PDB entry 5TH9 | X-ray diffraction, 3.00 A resolution | chains L and A of the 3 polymer chains in the assembly

[Chain L]
Name: GS-5745 Fab light chain
Source organism: Oryctolagus cuniculus
Notes: antibody fragment or engineered binder
Amino-acid sequence (214 residues; row label = number of the first residue in the row):
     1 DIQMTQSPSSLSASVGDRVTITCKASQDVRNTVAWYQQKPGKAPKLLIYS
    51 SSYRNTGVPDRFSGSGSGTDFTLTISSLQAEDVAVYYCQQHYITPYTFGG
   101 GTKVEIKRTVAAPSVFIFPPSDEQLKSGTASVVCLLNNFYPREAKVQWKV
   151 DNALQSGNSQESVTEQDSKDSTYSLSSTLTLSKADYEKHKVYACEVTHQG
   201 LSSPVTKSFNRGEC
Disulfide bonds: Cys23-Cys88, Cys134-Cys194

[Chain A]
Name: Matrix metalloproteinase-9
Source organism: Homo sapiens
Notes: EC 3.4.24.35
Reference sequence: P14780 (MMP9_HUMAN); residue numbers follow UniProt; this construct covers 40-215, 391-443
Amino-acid sequence (231 residues; row label = number of the first residue in the row; note: 175 numbers in that range are skipped by the numbering (no residue carries them; nothing is unmodelled there)):
    38 MATDRQLAEEYLYRYGYTRVAEMRGESKSLGPALLLLQKQLSLPETGELD
    88 SATLKAMRTPRCGVPDLGRFQTFEGDLKWHHHNITYWIQNYSEDLPRAVI
   138 DDAFARAFALWSAVTPLTFTRVYSRDADIVIQFGVAEHGDGYPFDGKDGL
   188 LAHAFPPGPGIQGDAHFDDDELWSLGKG
   391 QGYSLFLVAAHEFGHALGLDHSSVPEALMYPMYRFTEGPPLHKDDVNGIR
   441 HLY
Disordered / not traced: 38-39, 59-65
Differences from the reference sequence: initiating methionine (38); expression tag (39)
Metal / ion sites: Zn2+ site 1: Cys99, His401, His405, His411; Ca2+ site 1: Asp165, Gly197, Gln199, Asp201; Zn2+ site 2: His175, His190, His203; Ca2+ site 2: Asp182, Gly183, Asp185, Leu187, Asp205, Glu208
Small-molecule neighbours: cobalt hexammine(III) (NCO): Ser129, Glu130, Asp131, Asp206, Asp207, Glu208, Leu209
From the paper describing this entry:
  - conformationally variable residues (loop rearrangement): Phe107 to Leu114

[How chain L and chain A interact]
Contacting residue pairs (11):
  Arg30(L) - Glu130(A)  salt bridge
  Asn31(L) - Gln126(A)  hydrogen bond (side chain-backbone)
  Tyr49(L) - Trp124(A)  hydrophobic
  Tyr49(L) - Ser161(A)
  Tyr49(L) - Arg162(A)  hydrogen bond (side chain-backbone)
  Ser50(L) - Trp124(A)
  Ser50(L) - Gln126(A)  hydrogen bond
  Tyr53(L) - Trp124(A)  hydrogen bond
  Tyr53(L) - Tyr160(A)
  Asn55(L) - Arg162(A)  hydrogen bond
  Thr56(L) - Asp163(A)
Also at the interface, not in a pair above, chain L (9 interface residues in all): Leu46, Tyr96
Also at the interface, not in a pair above, chain A (9 interface residues in all): Asn127, Gly176
From the paper, about this interface:
  - specific contacts: Asn31(L)-Gln126(A) (hydrogen bond), Tyr49(L)-Arg162(A) (hydrogen bond), Ser50(L)-Gln126(A) (hydrogen bond), Tyr53(L)-Trp124(A) (hydrogen bond)
  - epitope / paratope residues, chain L: Asn31(L), Tyr49(L), Ser50(L), Tyr53(L)
  - epitope / paratope residues, chain A: Trp124(A), Gln126(A), Arg162(A)

[In short]
Chain L and chain A each contribute 9 residues to their interface; the contacts include 5 hydrogen bonds and 1
salt bridge. Polar pairs include Arg30(L)-Glu130(A), Asn31(L)-Gln126(A) and Tyr49(L)-Arg162(A). The paper
describes hydrogen bonds between Asn31(L) and Gln126(A), Tyr49(L) and Arg162(A) and Ser50(L) and Gln126(A)
among others. The paper reports epitope/paratope residues Asn31(L), Tyr49(L) and Trp124(A) among others;
conformational variability at Phe107(A).
Here chain L is GS-5745 Fab light chain (Oryctolagus cuniculus) and chain A is Matrix metalloproteinase-9
(Homo sapiens). Entry 5TH9 (Structure determination of a potent, selective antibody inhibitor of human MMP9
(GS-5745 bound to MMP-9)) was determined by X-ray diffraction, deposited together with 5TH6.
